Entry 5WNU (X-ray diffraction, 3.40 A resolution); this record covers chains A and J of the 23 polymer chains in the assembly.

[Chain A]
Molecule: 16S Ribosomal RNA rRNA
From: Thermus thermophilus (strain HB8 / ATCC 27634 / DSM 579)
Sequence (1522 nucleotides; each row starts with the number of its first residue; note: 42 numbers in that range are skipped by the numbering (no residue carries them; nothing is unmodelled there); a row labelled like 190A-190L holds insertion residues (190A, then the next letters in order); numbering starts at 0):
     0 UUUGUUGGAGAGUUUGAUCCUGGCUCAGGGUGAACGCUGGCGGCGUGCCU
    50 AAGACAUGCAAGUCGUGCGGG
    73 CCGCGGGGUUUU
    88 ACUCCG
    95 UGGUC
   101 AGCGGCGGACGGGUGAGUAACGCGUGGGU
  129A G
   130 ACCUACCCGGAAGAGGGGGACAACCCGGGGAAACUCGGGCUAAUCCCCCA
   180 UGUGGACCCGC
190A-190L CCCUUGGGGUGU
   191 GUCCAAAGGGCUUU
   216 GCCCGCUUCCGGAUGGGCCCGCGUCCCAUCAGCUAGUUGGUGGGGUAAUG
   266 GCCCACCAAGGCGACGACGGGUAGCCGGUCUGAGAGGAUGGCCGGCCACA
   316 GGGGCACUGAGACACGGGCCCCACUCCUACGGGAGGCAGCAGUUAGGAAU
   366 CUUCCGCAAUGGGCGCAAGCCUGACGGAGCGACGCCGCUUGGAGGAAGAA
   416 GCCCUUCGGGGUGUAAACUCCUGAA
   442 CCCGGGACGAAACCCCCGACGA
   474 GGGGACUGACGGUACCGGG
   494 GUAAUAGCGCCGGCCAACUCCGUGCCAGCAGCCGCGGUAAUACGGAGGGC
   544 GCGAGCGUUACCCGGAUUCACUGGGCGUAAAGGGCGUGUAGGCGGCCUGG
   594 GGCGUCCCAUGUGAAAGACCACGGCUCAACCGUGGGGGAGCGUGGGAUAC
   644 GCUCAGGCUAGACGGUGGGAGAGGGUGGUGGAAUUCCCGGAGUAGCGGUG
   694 AAAUGCGCAGAUACCGGGAGGAACGCCGAUGGCGAAGGCAGCCACCUGGU
   744 CCACCCGUGACGCUGAGGCGCGAAAGCGUGGGGAGCAAACCGGAUUAGAU
   794 ACCCGGGUAGUCCACGCCCUAAACGAUGCGCGCUAGGUCUCUGGGUCU
   848 CCUGGGGGCCGAAGCUAACGCGUUAAGCGCGCCGCCUGGGGAGUACGGCC
   898 GCAAGGCUGAAACUCAAAGGAAUUGACGGGGGCCCGCACAAGCGGUGGAG
   948 CAUGUGGUUUAAUUCGAAGXAACGCGAAGAACCUUACCAGGCCUUGACAU
   998 GCUAGG
 1003A G
  1004 AACCCGGGUGAAAGCCUGGGGUGCCCC
1030A-1030D GCGA
  1031 GGGGAGCCCUAGCACAGGUGCUGCAUGGCCGUCGUCAGCUCGUGCCGUGA
  1081 GGUGUUGGGUUAAGUCCCGCAACGAGCGCAACCCCCGCCGUUAGUUGCCA
  1131 GCGGUUCGGCCGGGCACUCUAACGGGACUGCCCGCGAAA
  1171 GCGGGAGGAAGGAGGGGACGACGUCUGGUCAGCAUGGCCCUUACGGCCUG
  1221 GGCGACACACGUGCUACAAUGCCCACUACAAAGCGAUGCCACCCGGCAAC
  1271 GGGGAGCUAAUCGCAAAAAGGUGGGCCCAGUUCGGAUUGGGGUCUGCAAC
  1321 CCGACCCCAUGAAGCCGGAAUCGCUAGUAAUCGCGGAUCAG
 1361A C
  1362 CAUGCCGCGGUGAAUACGUUCCCGGGCCUUGUACACACXGCCXGUXACGC
  1412 CAUGGGAGCGGGCUCUACCCGAAGUCGCCGGG
  1446 AGCCUACGGG
  1459 CAGGCGCCGAGGGUAGGGCCCGUGACUGGGGCGAAGUCGUAACAAGGUAG
  1509 CUGUACCGGAAGGUGCGGCUGGAUCCACUCCUUUCU
Not modelled in the structure: 0-4, 1534-1538
Modified positions: PSU (pseudouridine-5'-monophosphate) at position 516, 7MG (7N-methyl-8-hydroguanosine-5'-monophosphate) at position 527, M2G (N2-dimethylguanosine-5'-monophosphate) at position 966, 5MC (5-methylcytidine-5'-monophosphate) at position 967, 2MG (2N-methylguanosine-5'-monophosphate) at position 1207, 5MC (5-methylcytidine-5'-monophosphate) at position 1400, 4OC (4n,o2'-methylcytidine-5'-monophosphate) at position 1402, 5MC (5-methylcytidine-5'-monophosphate) at position 1404, 5MC (5-methylcytidine-5'-monophosphate) at position 1407, UR3 (3-methyluridine-5'-monophoshate) at position 1498, MA6 (6N-dimethyladenosine-5'-monophoshate) at position 1518, MA6 (6N-dimethyladenosine-5'-monophoshate) at position 1519, PSU (pseudouridine-5'-monophosphate) at position 1540, PSU (pseudouridine-5'-monophosphate) at position 1541
Differences from the reference sequence: conflict C1534 (A132811 in 55771382), A1535 (C132812 in 55771382)
Metal / ion sites: Mg2+ site 1: U5, G6 (shared with 1 residue of chain D); K+ site 1 near U14 (its only coordinating residue here); Mg2+ site 2 near G15 (its only coordinating residue here); Mg2+ site 3 near G21 (its only coordinating residue here); Mg2+ site 4 near G28 (its only coordinating residue here); Mg2+ site 5 near G38 (its only coordinating residue here); Mg2+ site 6 near A53 (its only coordinating residue here); Mg2+ site 7: G61, U62; Mg2+ site 8: G66, C381; Mg2+ site 9: G69, G70, U98; Mg2+ site 10: U83, C1543; Mg2+ site 11: G107, G324; 14 more K+ sites not listed; 73 more Mg2+ sites not listed
Ligand contacts: B6M ((1R,2S,3S,4R,6R)-4,6-diamino-2-{[3-O-(2,6-diamino-2,6-dideoxy-alpha-L-altropyranosyl)-beta-L-arabinofuranosyl]oxy}-3-hydroxycyclohexyl 2-amino-2-deoxy-alpha-D-allopyranoside): G1405, U1406, 5MC_1407, A1408, C1409, G1489, C1490, G1491, A1492, A1493, G1494, U1495
What the authors report for this chain:
  - conformationally variable residues: A1492
  - binding site for the 3-nt RNA strand: A1492

[Chain J]
Molecule: 30S ribosomal protein S10
From: Thermus thermophilus (strain HB8 / ATCC 27634 / DSM 579)
Reference sequence: Q5SHN7 (RS10_THET8); residue numbers follow UniProt; this construct covers 3-101
Amino-acid sequence (99 residues; each row starts with the number of its first residue):
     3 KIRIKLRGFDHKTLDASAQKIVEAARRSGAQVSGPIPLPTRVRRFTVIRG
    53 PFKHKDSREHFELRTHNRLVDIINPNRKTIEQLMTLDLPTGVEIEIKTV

[How chain A and chain J interact]
Pairs across the interface - 67 pairs, chain A then chain J:
  G963(A) with Phe54(J), sugar contact
  A964(A) with Phe54(J), sugar contact; Lys55(J), hydrogen bond to the sugar
  A969(A) with Lys55(J), salt bridge to the phosphate
  C972(A) with Lys55(J), sugar contact; Lys57(J), salt bridge to the phosphate
  G973(A) with Pro53(J), sugar contact; Lys55(J), sugar contact; Lys57(J), salt bridge to the phosphate
  A975(A) with Thr48(J), base contact; Arg60(J), base contact
  G1058(A) with Pro53(J), base contact
  C1059(A) with Arg51(J), hydrogen bond to the sugar; Gly52(J), sugar contact; Pro53(J), base contact
  C1060(A) with Arg51(J), sugar contact; Gly52(J), sugar contact; His56(J), hydrogen bond to the base
  G1061(A) with Arg51(J), phosphate contact; His56(J), hydrogen bond to the sugar; Ser59(J), phosphate contact
  A1123(A) with Ser35(J), hydrogen bond to the sugar; Gly36(J), sugar contact; Pro37(J), hydrogen bond to the sugar; Pro39(J), base contact
  G1124(A) with Ser35(J), phosphate contact; Ile38(J), phosphate contact
  U1125(A) with Arg5(J), base contact; Ile38(J), phosphate contact; Asp73(J), base contact
  U1150(A) with Pro39(J), base contact; Leu40(J), sugar contact; Pro41(J), sugar contact
  A1151(A) with Pro39(J), sugar contact; Pro41(J), sugar contact; Thr42(J), sugar contact; Arg70(J), phosphate contact
  A1152(A) with His13(J), phosphate contact; Asp17(J), sugar contact; Thr42(J), phosphate contact; His68(J), salt bridge to the phosphate; Arg70(J), salt bridge to the phosphate
  C1153(A) with His13(J), salt bridge to the phosphate
  C1189(A) with Arg51(J), salt bridge to the phosphate
  G1197(A) with His56(J), base contact
  G1198(A) with Phe54(J), sugar contact; His56(J), base contact
  U1199(A) with Phe54(J), sugar contact
  G1202(A) with Pro53(J), base contact
  G1253(A) with Val44(J), phosphate contact; Arg46(J), salt bridge to the phosphate
  C1254(A) with Arg43(J), salt bridge to the phosphate; Val44(J), phosphate contact; Arg45(J), salt bridge to the phosphate
  G1255(A) with Arg43(J), base contact; Arg45(J), salt bridge to the phosphate
  A1279(A) with Arg9(J), salt bridge to the phosphate; Arg43(J), base contact
  A1280(A) with Lys7(J), phosphate contact; Leu40(J), sugar contact; Pro41(J), sugar contact
  U1281(A) with Arg5(J), base contact; Lys7(J), hydrogen bond to the base
  C1366(A) with Arg60(J), hydrogen bond to the sugar
  C1367(A) with Thr48(J), hydrogen bond to the sugar; Arg60(J), sugar contact
  G1368(A) with His62(J), salt bridge to the phosphate
Other interface residues (no listed pair), chain A (32 interface residues in all): U1278
Other interface residues (no listed pair), chain J (34 interface residues in all): Ile50, Glu61, Lys99

[In short]
32 residues of chain A and 34 residues of chain J are in contact; the contacts include 9 hydrogen bonds and 13
salt bridges. Polar pairs include C1060(A)-His56(J), U1281(A)-Lys7(J) and A964(A)-Lys55(J). Ligands of chain
A: compound B6M. The paper reports a binding site for the 3-nt RNA strand at A1492(A); conformational
variability at A1492(A).
Chain A is 16S Ribosomal RNA rRNA and chain J is 30S ribosomal protein S10, both from Thermus thermophilus
(strain HB8 / ATCC 27634 / DSM 579); the structure, Crystal Structure of 30S ribosomal subunit from Thermus
thermophilus, was determined by X-ray diffraction together with 5WNP, 5WNQ, 5WNR, 5WNS, 5WNT and 5WNV from the
same study.
